8ARI - chains O and P of the 34 polymer chains in the assembly; structure by electron microscopy, 3.00 A resolution.

== Chain O (and P) ==
Molecule: C-terminal-binding protein 1
From: Homo sapiens
Notes: EC 1.1.1.-; chain P of this document is another copy of the same molecule, construct and numbering; everything in this record applies to it too
UniProtKB: Q13363 (CTBP1_HUMAN); residues 1-440 here = UniProt positions 1-440
Amino-acid sequence (457 residues; row label = number of the first residue in the row; numbers below 1 keep their minus sign (His-16 is residue -16)):
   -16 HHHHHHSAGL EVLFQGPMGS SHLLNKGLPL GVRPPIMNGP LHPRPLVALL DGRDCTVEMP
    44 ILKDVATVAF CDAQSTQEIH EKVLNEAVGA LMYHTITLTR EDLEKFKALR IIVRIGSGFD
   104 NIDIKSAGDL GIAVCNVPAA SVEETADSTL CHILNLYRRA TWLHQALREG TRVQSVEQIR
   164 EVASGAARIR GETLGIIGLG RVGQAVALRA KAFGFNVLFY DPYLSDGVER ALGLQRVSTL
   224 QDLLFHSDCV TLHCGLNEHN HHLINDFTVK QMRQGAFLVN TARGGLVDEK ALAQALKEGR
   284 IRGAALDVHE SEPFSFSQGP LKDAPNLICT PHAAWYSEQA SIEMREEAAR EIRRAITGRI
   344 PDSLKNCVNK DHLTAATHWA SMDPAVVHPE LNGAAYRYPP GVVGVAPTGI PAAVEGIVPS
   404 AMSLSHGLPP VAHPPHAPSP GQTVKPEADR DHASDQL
Unresolved in the structure: -16 to 26, 358-440
Sequence notes: expression tag (-16 to 0)
Small-molecule neighbours: NAD (nicotinamide-adenine-dinucleotide): Ser100, Gly101, Thr128, Ile180, Gly181, Leu182, Gly183, Arg184, Val185, Gly186, Tyr203, Asp204, Pro205, Tyr206, Leu207, His236, Cys237, Gly238, Asn240, Asn243, Thr264, Ala265, Arg266, Asp290, Val291, His315, Ala317, Trp318
Swiss-Prot annotation at these positions:
  - active site: Arg266, Glu295, His315 (Proton donor)
  - binding site (NAD(+)): Ser100, Ile180 to Val185, Asp204, Cys237 to Asn243, Thr264 to Arg266, Asp290, His315 to Trp318
  - site (Cleavage): Asn375, Gly376, Gly387, Val388, His409, Gly410
  - modified residue (Phosphoserine): Ser300, Ser422
  - cross-link: Lys428 (Glycyl lysine isopeptide (Lys-Gly) (interchain with G-Cter in SUMO))
  - natural variant: Arg342 (R342W: In HADDTS)
  - mutagenesis: Ala52 (A52E: Loss of interaction with SIMC1. No effect on its proteolytic processing mediated by CAPN3), Val66 (V66R: Loss of interaction with SIMC1. Reduced proteolytic processing mediated by CAPN3), Cys134 (C134A: Strongly reduces E1A binding; when associated with A-138; A-141 and A-150), Asn138 (N138A: Strongly reduces E1A binding; when associated with A-134; A-141 and A-150), Arg141 to Arg142 (Strongly reduces E1A binding; when associated with A-163 and A-171), Arg141 (R141A: Strongly reduces E1A binding; when associated with A-134; A-138 and A-150), Leu150 (L150A: Strongly reduces E1A binding; when associated with A-134; A-138 and A-141), Arg163 (R163A: Strongly reduces E1A binding; when associated with A-141; A-142 and A-171), Arg171 (R171A: Strongly reduces E1A binding; when associated with A-141; A-142 and A-163), Gly181 (G181V: Strongly reduces E1A binding; when associated with V-183 and A-204), Gly183 (G183A: Reduced proteolytic processing mediated by CAPN3; when associated with A-186; G183V: Strongly reduces E1A binding; when associated with V-181 and A-204), Gly186 (G186A: Reduced proteolytic processing mediated by CAPN3; when associated with A-183), 6 further mutagenesis entries in UniProt

== Chain O / chain P interface ==
Residue-residue contacts - 82 pairs, chain O then chain P:
  Gly35(O) with Glu160(P)
  Arg36(O) with Glu160(P), hydrogen bond (backbone-side chain)
  Asp37(O) with Glu160(P)
  Gln57(O) with Gln157(P)
  Tyr76(O) with Val159(P), hydrophobic; Arg163(P), hydrogen bond
  Glu126(O) with Arg173(P), salt bridge
  Glu127(O) with Arg141(P); Arg171(P), salt bridge
  Asp130(O) with Ile172(P); Phe196(P)
  Ser131(O) with Arg141(P), hydrogen bond
  Cys134(O) with Asn138(P), hydrogen bond; Ala143(P), hydrophobic
  Leu137(O) with Leu137(P), hydrophobic
  Asn138(O) with Cys134(P), hydrogen bond
  Arg141(O) with Glu127(P); Ser131(P), hydrogen bond; Ala317(P); Tyr319(P), hydrogen bond (side chain-backbone)
  Ala143(O) with Cys134(P), hydrophobic
  Thr144(O) with Thr144(P), hydrogen bond; His147(P)
  His147(O) with Thr144(P); Gln148(P); Leu310(P); Cys312(P)
  Gln148(O) with His147(P); Arg151(P)
  Leu150(O) with Phe299(P), hydrophobic; Cys312(P)
  Arg151(O) with Gln148(P); Phe299(P)
  Arg155(O) with Pro296(P)
  Val156(O) with Pro296(P); Pro314(P), hydrophobic
  Gln157(O) with Gln57(P)
  Val159(O) with Tyr76(P), hydrophobic
  Glu160(O) with Gly35(P); Arg36(P), hydrogen bond (side chain-backbone); Asp37(P)
  Ile162(O) with His315(P); Ala316(P), hydrophobic
  Arg163(O) with Tyr76(P), hydrogen bond; Tyr319(P); Ser324(P)
  Ala166(O) with Tyr319(P)
  Gly168(O) with Glu321(P)
  Ala169(O) with Glu321(P)
  Ala170(O) with Ser320(P)
  Arg171(O) with Glu127(P), salt bridge; Ser320(P); Gln322(P); Ala323(P); Glu326(P), salt bridge
  Ile172(O) with Asp130(P)
  Arg173(O) with Glu126(P), salt bridge
  Arg192(O) with Phe196(P)
  Phe196(O) with Asp130(P); Arg192(P)
  Pro296(O) with Arg155(P); Val156(P)
  Phe299(O) with Leu150(P), hydrophobic; Arg151(P)
  Leu310(O) with His147(P)
  Cys312(O) with His147(P); Leu150(P)
  Pro314(O) with Val156(P), hydrophobic
  His315(O) with Ile162(P)
  Ala316(O) with Ile162(P), hydrophobic
  Ala317(O) with Arg141(P)
  Tyr319(O) with Arg141(P), hydrogen bond (backbone-side chain); Arg163(P); Ala166(P)
  Ser320(O) with Ala170(P); Arg171(P)
  Glu321(O) with Gly168(P); Ala169(P)
  Gln322(O) with Arg171(P)
  Ala323(O) with Arg171(P)
  Ser324(O) with Arg163(P)
  Glu326(O) with Arg171(P), salt bridge
Interface residues without a listed pair, chain O (61 interface residues in all): Thr78, Ala123, Leu133, Leu146, Ser167, Ala195, Phe297, Ile311, Thr313, Trp318, Arg328
Interface residues without a listed pair, chain P (61 interface residues in all): Thr78, Ala123, Leu133, Leu146, Ser167, Ala195, Phe297, Ile311, Thr313, Trp318, Arg328

== Summary ==
Chain O and chain P each contribute 61 residues to their interface; the contacts include 11 hydrogen bonds and
6 salt bridges. Polar pairs include Glu126(O)-Arg173(P), Glu127(O)-Arg171(P) and Arg171(O)-Glu326(P). Ligands
of chain O: NAD.
Both chains are C-terminal-binding protein 1 (Homo sapiens). Entry 8ARI (Cryo-EM structure of human
CtBP1/RAI2(303-362) delta(331-341) filament) was determined by electron microscopy.
